PDB entry 1HHJ | X-ray diffraction, 2.50 A resolution | chains A and C of the 3 polymer chains in the assembly

# Chain A
Protein: Class I histocompatibility antigen (HLA-A*0201) (alpha chain)
Organism: Homo sapiens
Reference sequence: P01892 (1A02_HUMAN); residues 1-275 here correspond to UniProt positions 25-299 (UniProt number = residue number + 24)
Amino-acid sequence (275 residues; row label = number of the first residue in the row):
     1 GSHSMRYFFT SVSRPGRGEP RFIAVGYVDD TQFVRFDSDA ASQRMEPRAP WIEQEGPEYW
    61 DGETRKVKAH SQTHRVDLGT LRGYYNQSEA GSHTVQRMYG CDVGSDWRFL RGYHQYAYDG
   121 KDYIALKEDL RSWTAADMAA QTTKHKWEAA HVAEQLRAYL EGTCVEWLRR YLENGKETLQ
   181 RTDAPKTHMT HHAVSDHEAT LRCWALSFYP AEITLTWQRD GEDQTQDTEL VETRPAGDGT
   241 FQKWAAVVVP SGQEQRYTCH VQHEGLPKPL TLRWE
Cystine bridges: Cys101-Cys164, Cys203-Cys259

# Chain C
Protein: HIV-1 reverse transcriptase (residues 309-317)
Organism: Human immunodeficiency virus 1
Reference sequence: P04588 (POL_HV1MA); residues 1-9 here correspond to UniProt positions 900-908 (UniProt number = residue number + 899)
Amino-acid sequence (9 residues; each row starts with the number of its first residue):
     1 ILKEPVHGV

# How chain A and chain C interact
Pairs across the interface (43):
  Met5(A) - Ile1(C)
  Tyr7(A) - Ile1(C)  hydrogen bond (side chain-backbone)
  Tyr7(A) - Leu2(C)  hydrophobic
  Phe9(A) - Leu2(C)  hydrophobic
  Met45(A) - Leu2(C)  hydrophobic
  Tyr59(A) - Ile1(C)  hydrophobic
  Glu63(A) - Ile1(C)
  Glu63(A) - Leu2(C)  hydrogen bond (side chain-backbone)
  Arg65(A) - Glu4(C)  salt bridge
  Lys66(A) - Ile1(C)
  Lys66(A) - Leu2(C)  hydrogen bond (side chain-backbone)
  Lys66(A) - Glu4(C)
  Val67(A) - Leu2(C)
  His70(A) - Leu2(C)
  His70(A) - Lys3(C)
  His70(A) - Val6(C)
  Thr73(A) - Val6(C)
  Thr73(A) - His7(C)
  Thr73(A) - Gly8(C)
  Asp77(A) - Gly8(C)
  Asp77(A) - Val9(C)  hydrogen bond (side chain-backbone)
  Thr80(A) - Val9(C)
  Leu81(A) - Val9(C)  hydrophobic
  Tyr84(A) - Val9(C)  hydrogen bond (side chain-backbone)
  Arg97(A) - Val6(C)
  Arg97(A) - His7(C)  hydrogen bond (side chain-backbone)
  Tyr99(A) - Leu2(C)
  Tyr99(A) - Lys3(C)  hydrogen bond (side chain-backbone)
  Tyr116(A) - Val9(C)
  Thr143(A) - Val9(C)  hydrogen bond (side chain-backbone)
  Lys146(A) - Val9(C)  hydrogen bond (side chain-backbone)
  Trp147(A) - His7(C)
  Trp147(A) - Gly8(C)  hydrogen bond (side chain-backbone)
  Ala150(A) - His7(C)
  Val152(A) - His7(C)
  Gln155(A) - Lys3(C)  hydrogen bond (backbone-side chain)
  Gln155(A) - Pro5(C)
  Gln155(A) - His7(C)  hydrogen bond
  Leu156(A) - Lys3(C)
  Tyr159(A) - Ile1(C)  hydrogen bond (side chain-backbone)
  Tyr159(A) - Lys3(C)
  Trp167(A) - Ile1(C)
  Tyr171(A) - Ile1(C)  hydrogen bond (side chain-backbone)
Other interface residues (no listed pair), chain A (30 interface residues in all): Tyr123, Thr163

# In short
30 residues of chain A and 9 residues of chain C are in contact; the contacts include 14 hydrogen bonds and 1
salt bridge. Among the polar pairs are Arg65(A)-Glu4(C), Tyr7(A)-Ile1(C) and Glu63(A)-Leu2(C).
Chain A is Class I histocompatibility antigen (HLA-A*0201) (alpha chain) (Homo sapiens) and chain C is HIV-1
reverse transcriptase (residues 309-317) (Human immunodeficiency virus 1); the structure, The antigenic
identity of peptide(slash)mhc complexes: A comparison of the conformation of five peptides presented by ...,
was determined by X-ray diffraction, deposited together with 1HHG, 1HHH, 1HHI and 1HHK.
